PDB entry 8BA9 | electron microscopy, 3.70 A resolution | chains F and S of the 21 polymer chains in the assembly

== Chain F ==
Name: 60 kDa chaperonin
Source organism: Escherichia coli K-12
UniProtKB: P0A6F5 (CH60_ECOLI); residues 2-525 here = UniProt positions 2-525
Sequence (524 residues; each row starts with the number of its first residue):
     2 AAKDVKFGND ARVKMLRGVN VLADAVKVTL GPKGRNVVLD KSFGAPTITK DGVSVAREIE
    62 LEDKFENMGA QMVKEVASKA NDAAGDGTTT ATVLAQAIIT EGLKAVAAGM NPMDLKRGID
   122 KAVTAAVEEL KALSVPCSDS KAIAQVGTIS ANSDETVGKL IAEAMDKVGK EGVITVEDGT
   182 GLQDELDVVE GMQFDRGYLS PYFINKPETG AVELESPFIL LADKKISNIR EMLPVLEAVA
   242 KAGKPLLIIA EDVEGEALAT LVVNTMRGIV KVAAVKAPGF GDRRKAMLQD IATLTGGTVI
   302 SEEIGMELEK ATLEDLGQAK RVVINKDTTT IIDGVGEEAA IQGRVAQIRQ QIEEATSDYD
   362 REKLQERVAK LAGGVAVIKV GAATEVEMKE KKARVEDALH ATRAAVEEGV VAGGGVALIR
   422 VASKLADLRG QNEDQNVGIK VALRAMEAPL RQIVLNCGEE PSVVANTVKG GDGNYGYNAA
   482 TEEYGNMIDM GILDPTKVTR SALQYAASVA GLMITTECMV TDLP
Ion coordination: Mg2+: Asp87 (together with ADP)
Residues lining bound ligands:
  - ADP: Thr30, Leu31, Gly32, Pro33, Lys51, Asp87, Gly88, Thr89, Thr90, Thr91, Ile150, Gly414, Gly415, Gly416, Ile454, Tyr478, Asn479, Ala480, Ala481, Ile493, Asp495
  - aluminium fluoride (AF3): Lys51, Asp52, Gly53, Gly86, Asp87, Thr89, Thr90, Asp398

== Chain S ==
Name: Co-chaperonin GroES
Source organism: Escherichia coli K-12
UniProtKB: P0A6F9 (CH10_ECOLI); residue numbers follow UniProt; this construct covers 1-97
Sequence (97 residues; row label = number of the first residue in the row):
     1 MNIRPLHDRV IVKRKEVETK SAGGIVLTGS AAAKSTRGEV LAVGNGRILE NGEVKPLDVK
    61 VGDIVIFNDG YGVKSEKIDN EEVLIMSESD ILAIVEA
Swiss-Prot annotation at these positions:
  - modified residue: Lys34 (N6-succinyllysine)

== How chain F and chain S interact ==
Contacting residue pairs (7; chain F residue first):
  Arg231(F) with Ala31(S)
  Leu234(F) with Ala22(S), hydrophobic
  Leu237(F) with Val26(S), hydrophobic
  Thr261(F) with Leu27(S); Gly29(S)
  Asn265(F) with Leu27(S), hydrogen bond (side chain-backbone)
  Arg268(F) with Leu27(S)
Interface residues without a listed pair, chain F (8 interface residues in all): Val264, Ile270
Interface residues without a listed pair, chain S (7 interface residues in all): Ile25, Thr28

== In short ==
8 residues of chain F and 7 residues of chain S are in contact, with 1 hydrogen bond. Its one hydrogen-bonded
contact is Asn265(F)-Leu27(S). Chain F binds aluminium fluoride and ADP.
Here chain F is 60 kDa chaperonin and chain S is Co-chaperonin GroES, both from Escherichia coli K-12. Entry
8BA9 (CryoEM structure of GroEL-GroES-ADP.AlF3-Rubisco) was determined by electron microscopy, deposited
together with 8BA8 and 8BA7.
